Entry 2O93 (X-ray diffraction, 3.05 A resolution); this record covers chains B and O of the 5 polymer chains in the assembly.

Chain B:
Molecule: kappaB enhancer element, DNA 25-mer
Sequence (25 nucleotides; each row starts with the number of its first residue):
     1 TGGAAAGTCCCCAGCGGAAAGTCCC

Chain O:
Name: actor of activated T-cells, cytoplasmic 2
Organism: Homo sapiens
Notes: fragment: RHR domain
Reference sequence: Q13469 (NFAC2_HUMAN); residues 392-678 here = UniProt positions 392-678
Amino-acid sequence (301 residues; row label = number of the first residue in the row):
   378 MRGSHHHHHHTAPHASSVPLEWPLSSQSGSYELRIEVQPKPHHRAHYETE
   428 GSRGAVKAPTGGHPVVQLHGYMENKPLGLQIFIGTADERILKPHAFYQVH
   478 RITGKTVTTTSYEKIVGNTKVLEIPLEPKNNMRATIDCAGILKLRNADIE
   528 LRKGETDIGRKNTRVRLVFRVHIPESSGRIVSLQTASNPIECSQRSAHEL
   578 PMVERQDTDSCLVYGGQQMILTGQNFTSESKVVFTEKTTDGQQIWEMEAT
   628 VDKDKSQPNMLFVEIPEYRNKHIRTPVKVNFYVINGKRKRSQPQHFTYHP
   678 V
Unresolved in the structure: 378-391
Construct notes: initiating methionine (378); expression tag (379-391); cloning artifact (394-395)
Curated features (UniProtKB/Swiss-Prot):
  - DNA-binding region: Arg421 to Gly428
  - motif: Lys664 to Lys666 (Nuclear localization signal)
From the paper describing this entry:
  - binding site for kappaB enhancer element, DNA 25-mer: Arg421, Tyr424, Glu427, Arg430, Lys482, Arg537
  - binding site for kappaB enhancer element, DNA 25-mer (chain B): Arg421, Tyr424, Glu427, Arg430

Chain B / chain O interface:
Pairs across the interface (9):
  DT1(B) - Ser429(O)  base contact
  DT1(B) - Arg430(O)  phosphate contact
  DG2(B) - Arg421(O)  base contact
  DG2(B) - Arg430(O)  hydrogen bond to the base
  DG3(B) - Arg421(O)  hydrogen bond to the base
  DG3(B) - Arg430(O)  hydrogen bond to the base
  DA4(B) - Arg421(O)  base contact
  DA4(B) - Gln571(O)  hydrogen bond to the base
  DC10(B) - Arg537(O)  sugar contact
Also at the interface, not in a pair above, chain O (7 interface residues in all): Glu427, Gly431

Overview:
5 residues of chain B face 7 of chain O across their interface; the contacts include 4 hydrogen bonds. Polar
contacts include DG2(B)-Arg430(O), DG3(B)-Arg421(O) and DG3(B)-Arg430(O). From the paper: a binding site for
kappaB enhancer element, DNA 25-mer at Arg421(O), Tyr424(O) and Glu427(O) among others; a binding site for
kappaB enhancer element, DNA 25-mer (chain B) at Arg421(O), Tyr424(O) and Glu427(O) among others.
Chain B is kappaB enhancer element, DNA 25-mer and chain O is actor of activated T-cells, cytoplasmic 2 (Homo
sapiens); the structure, Crystal structure of NFAT bound to the HIV-1 LTR tandem kappaB enhancer element, was
determined by X-ray diffraction.
